PDB entry 1ZVR | X-ray diffraction, 1.98 A resolution | chain A

Chain A:
Protein: Myotubularin-related protein 2
Source organism: Homo sapiens
Notes: EC 3.1.3.-; fragment: PH-GRAM and Phosphatase Domains
UniProt: Q13614 (MTMR2_HUMAN); residue numbers follow UniProt; this construct covers 73-586
Sequence (528 residues; row label = number of the first residue in the row):
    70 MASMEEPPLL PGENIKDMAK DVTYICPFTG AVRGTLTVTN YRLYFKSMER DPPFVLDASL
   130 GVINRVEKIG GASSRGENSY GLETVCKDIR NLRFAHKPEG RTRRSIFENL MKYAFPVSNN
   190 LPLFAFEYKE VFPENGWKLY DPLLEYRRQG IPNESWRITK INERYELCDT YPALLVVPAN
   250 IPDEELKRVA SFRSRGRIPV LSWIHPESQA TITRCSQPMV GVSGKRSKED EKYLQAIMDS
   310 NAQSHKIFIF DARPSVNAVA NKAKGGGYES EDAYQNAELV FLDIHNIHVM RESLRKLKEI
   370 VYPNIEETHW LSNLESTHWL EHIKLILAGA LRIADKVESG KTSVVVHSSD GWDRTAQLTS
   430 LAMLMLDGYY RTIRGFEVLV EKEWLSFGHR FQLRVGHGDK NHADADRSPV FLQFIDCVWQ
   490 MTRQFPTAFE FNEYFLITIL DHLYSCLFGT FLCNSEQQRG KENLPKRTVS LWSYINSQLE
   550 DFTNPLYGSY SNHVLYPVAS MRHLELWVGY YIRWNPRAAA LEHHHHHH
Unresolved in the structure: 70-72, 587-597
Differences from the reference sequence: cloning artifact (70-72, 587-591); engineered mutation Ser417 (Cys in Q13614); expression tag (592-597)
Ligand contacts: 3PI ((1S)-2-(1-hydroxybutoxy)-1-{[(hydroxy{[(2R,3S,5R,6S)-2,4,6-trihydroxy-3,5-bis(phosphonooxy)cyclohexyl]oxy}phosphoryl)oxy]methyl}ethyl butyrate): Arg264, Gln286, Arg322, Asn330, Lys333, Gly334, Gly335, Asn355, Ile356, His357, Ser417, Ser418, Asp419, Gly420, Trp421, Asp422, Arg423, Thr424, Arg459, Arg463, Asp475
UniProt features mapped onto this chain:
  - binding site (a 1,2-diacyl-sn-glycero-3-phospho-(1D-myo-inositol-3,5-bisphosphate)): Asn330, Asn355, Ile356, Ser418, Asp419, Gly420, Trp421, Asp422, Arg423, Arg459, Arg463
  - binding site (a 1,2-diacyl-sn-glycero-3-phospho-(1D-myo-inositol-3-phosphate)): Asn330, Asn355, Ile356, Ser418, Asp419, Gly420, Trp421, Asp422, Arg423, Arg463
  - natural variant: Arg283 (R283W: In CMT4B1)
  - mutagenesis: Asn330 (N330D: Decreased phosphatidylinositol-3,5-bisphosphate 3-phosphatase activity. Decreased phosphatidylinositol-3-phosphate phosphatase activity), His357 (H357N: Decreased phosphatidylinositol-3,5-bisphosphate 3-phosphatase activity. Decreased phosphatidylinositol-3-phosphate phosphatase activity), Asp419 (D419A: No effect on phosphatidylinositol-3,5-bisphosphate 3-phosphatase activity. Decreased phosphatidylinositol-3-phosphate phosphatase activity), Asp422 (D422A: Loss of phosphatidylinositol-3,5-bisphosphate 3-phosphatase activity. Loss of phosphatidylinositol-3-phosphate phosphatase activity)
What the authors report for this chain:
  - binding site for 3PI: Asn330, Lys333, Asn355, Ile356, His357, Ser418, Trp421, Arg423, Arg459, Arg463
  - specificity-determining residues: Trp421, Arg463 (proposed by the authors, not directly observed)
  - catalytic residues: Asp422
  - mutagenesis - C417S, D422A: abolished catalytic activity (citing earlier work)

In short:
Chain A binds compound 3PI. Curated annotation (UniProt) lists 11 residues binding
1,2-diacyl-sn-glycero-3-phospho-(1D-myo-inositol-3,5-bisphosphate), 10 residues binding
1,2-diacyl-sn-glycero-3-phospho-(1D-myo-inositol-3-phosphate) and 4 mutagenesis sites. The paper reports the
catalytic residue Asp422; C417S and D422A abolish catalytic activity.
Chain A is Myotubularin-related protein 2 (Homo sapiens); the structure, Crystal Structure of MTMR2 in complex
with phosphatidylinositol 3,5-bisphosphate, was determined by X-ray diffraction (same publication as 1ZSQ).
